PDB entry 1ZDQ | X-ray diffraction, 1.80 A resolution | chains A and C of the 3 polymer chains in the assembly

# Chain A (and C)
Name: Copper-containing nitrite reductase
Organism: Alcaligenes faecalis
Notes: EC 1.7.2.1; chain C of this document is another copy of the same molecule, construct and numbering; everything in this record applies to it too
UniProt: P38501 (NIR_ALCFA); residues 4-339 here correspond to UniProt positions 40-375 (UniProt number = residue number + 36)
Chain sequence (336 residues; each row starts with the number of its first residue):
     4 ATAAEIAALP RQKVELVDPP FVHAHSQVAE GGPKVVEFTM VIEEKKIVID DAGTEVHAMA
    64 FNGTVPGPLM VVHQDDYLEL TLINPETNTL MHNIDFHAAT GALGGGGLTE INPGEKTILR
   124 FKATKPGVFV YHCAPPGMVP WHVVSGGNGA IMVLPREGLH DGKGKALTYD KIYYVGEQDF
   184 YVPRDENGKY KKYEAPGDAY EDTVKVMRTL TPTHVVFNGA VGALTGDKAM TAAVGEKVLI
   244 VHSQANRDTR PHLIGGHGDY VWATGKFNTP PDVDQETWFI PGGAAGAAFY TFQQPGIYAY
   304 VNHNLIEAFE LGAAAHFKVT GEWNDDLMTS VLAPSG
Not modelled in the structure: 4 (chain C: fully traced)
Sequence notes: engineered mutation Gly150 (Met186 in P38501)
Ion coordination: Cu ion site 1: Met62, His95, Cys136, His145; Cu ion site 2: His100, His135 (shared with 1 residue of chain B); Cu ion site 3: His306 (shared with His100(C), His135(C) of chain C)
Ligand contacts: (methylsulfanyl)methane (MSM): His60, Ala61, Met62, Leu93, His95, Trp144, His145, Ser148, Pro199
Curated features (UniProtKB/Swiss-Prot):
  - binding site (Cu cation): His95, His100, His135, Cys136, His145, His306

# Interface between chain A and chain C
Pairs across the interface (111):
  Thr214(A) with Arg211(C); Thr212(C)
  Arg250(A) with Leu213(C)
  Arg253(A) with Asp251(C), salt bridge; Gly285(C)
  His255(A) with His100(C)
  Ile257(A) with Asp98(C); Leu106(C), hydrophobic
  Gly258(A) with Thr103(C); Gly104(C), hydrogen bond (backbone-backbone); Leu106(C); Gly107(C)
  His260(A) with His100(C), hydrogen bond (side chain-backbone); Ala101(C); Ala102(C); Thr103(C); Lys128(C)
  Asp262(A) with Lys128(C), salt bridge
  Asp275(A) with Thr267(C); Thr272(C)
  Val276(A) with Lys269(C); Asn271(C); Thr272(C), hydrogen bond (backbone-side chain)
  Asp277(A) with Lys128(C), salt bridge; Pro129(C); Lys269(C); Asn271(C), hydrogen bond
  Gln278(A) with Thr267(C), hydrogen bond; Lys269(C); Thr272(C)
  Glu279(A) with His100(C), salt bridge; Val131(C); Phe132(C); Val133(C), hydrogen bond (side chain-backbone); Lys269(C), salt bridge; Gly286(C); Ala287(C); Ala288(C), hydrogen bond (side chain-backbone)
  Thr280(A) with Pro284(C); Gly285(C); Gly286(C), hydrogen bond (side chain-backbone)
  Phe282(A) with Asp251(C); Phe282(C), hydrophobic; Pro284(C), hydrophobic
  Tyr293(A) with Thr103(C)
  Gln297(A) with Thr103(C), hydrogen bond (side chain-backbone); Gly104(C)
  Ile300(A) with Leu106(C)
  Tyr301(A) with Leu106(C), hydrophobic
  Ala302(A) with Leu106(C)
  His306(A) with His100(C), hydrogen bond; His135(C), hydrogen bond; Ala248(C), hydrogen bond (side chain-backbone); Asn249(C); Gly285(C); Gly286(C)
  Asn307(A) with Asn249(C), hydrogen bond (side chain-backbone)
  Leu308(A) with Pro143(C); Val146(C), hydrophobic; Ala248(C); Asn249(C), hydrogen bond (backbone-side chain)
  Ile309(A) with Pro143(C); Tyr184(C); Met210(C); Leu213(C), hydrophobic; Asn249(C)
  Glu310(A) with Leu213(C)
  Phe312(A) with Val142(C), hydrophobic; Pro143(C)
  Glu313(A) with Val207(C); Arg211(C), salt bridge
  Leu314(A) with Arg211(C); Leu213(C), hydrophobic
  Trp326(A) with Ala105(C), hydrophobic
  Asp328(A) with Arg123(C), hydrogen bond (backbone-side chain)
  Asp329(A) with Ala4(C), hydrogen bond (side chain-backbone); Ile9(C); Tyr80(C), hydrogen bond; Lys125(C), salt bridge
  Leu330(A) with Phe124(C); Lys125(C), hydrogen bond (backbone-backbone); Thr127(C)
  Met331(A) with Ala102(C), hydrophobic; Thr103(C); Gly104(C); Ala105(C), hydrophobic; Gly107(C); Gly108(C); Leu111(C), hydrophobic; Leu122(C), hydrophobic; Arg123(C)
  Thr332(A) with Leu122(C); Arg123(C), hydrogen bond (backbone-backbone)
  Ser333(A) with Ile121(C)
  Val334(A) with Glu82(C); Ile121(C), hydrogen bond (backbone-backbone); Arg123(C)
  Leu335(A) with Lys119(C); Thr120(C), hydrogen bond (backbone-side chain); Ile121(C), hydrogen bond (backbone-backbone)
  Ala336(A) with Lys119(C)
  Pro337(A) with Leu111(C); Glu113(C); Ile114(C), hydrophobic; Glu118(C); Lys119(C); Thr120(C)
  Ser338(A) with Glu118(C); Lys119(C), hydrogen bond (backbone-backbone)
  Gly339(A) with Gly117(C); Glu118(C)
Interface residues without a listed pair, chain A (45 interface residues in all): Pro215, Thr216, Gly259, Gln296
Interface residues without a listed pair, chain C (58 interface residues in all): Thr112, Tyr203, Arg250

# Summary
45 residues of chain A and 58 residues of chain C are in contact; the contacts include 23 hydrogen bonds and 7
salt bridges. Polar contacts include Arg253(A)-Asp251(C), Asp262(A)-Lys128(C) and Asp277(A)-Lys128(C). Chain A
binds (methylsulfanyl)methane. UniProt lists 6 Cu cation-binding residues on chain A.
Chain A and chain C are both Copper-containing nitrite reductase (Alcaligenes faecalis); the structure,
Crystal Structure of Met150Gly AfNiR with Methylsulfanyl Methane Bound, was determined by X-ray diffraction
together with 1ZDS from the same study.
